1GMU - chain A; structure by X-ray diffraction, 1.50 A resolution.

== Chain A ==
Protein: UREE
Organism: Klebsiella aerogenes
UniProtKB: P18317 (UREE_KLEAE); residues 1-143 here = UniProt positions 1-143
Sequence (143 residues; row label = number of the first residue in the row):
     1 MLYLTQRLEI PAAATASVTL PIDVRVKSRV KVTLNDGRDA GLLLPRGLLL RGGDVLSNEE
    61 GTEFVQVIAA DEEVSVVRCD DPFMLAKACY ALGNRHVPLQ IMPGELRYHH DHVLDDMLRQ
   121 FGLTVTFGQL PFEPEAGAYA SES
Not modelled in the structure: 139-143
Sequence notes: engineered mutation Ala91 (His in P18317)
UniProt features mapped onto this chain:
  - binding site (Ni(2+)): His96, His110, His112
Reported in the primary citation:
  - self-association interface (contacts with another copy of this molecule): Pro82, Phe83, Lys87, Cys89, His96, Leu99, Met102, Pro103

== In short ==
From UniProt: 3 Ni2+-binding residues. From the paper: a self-association interface involving Pro82, Phe83 and
Lys87 among others.
Chain A is UREE (Klebsiella aerogenes); the structure, Structure of UreE, was determined by X-ray diffraction
(same publication as 1GMW).
